6VOY - chains A and C of the 12 polymer chains in the assembly; structure by electron microscopy, 3.70 A resolution.

# Chain A (and C)
Name: DNA-binding protein 7d
Source organism: Saccharolobus solfataricus (strain ATCC 35092 / DSM 1617 / JCM 11322 / P2)
Notes: chain C of this document is another copy of the same molecule, construct and numbering; everything in this record applies to it too
UniProt: chimeric construct of P39476, A0A1Y1CAW1: residues -74 to -11 from P39476 (DN7D_SACS2) positions 1-64 (UniProt number = residue number + 75); residues 1-295 from A0A1Y1CAW1 positions 569-863 (UniProt number = residue number + 568)
Chain sequence (390 residues; each row starts with the number of its first residue; numbers below 1 keep their minus sign (Met-94 is residue -94)):
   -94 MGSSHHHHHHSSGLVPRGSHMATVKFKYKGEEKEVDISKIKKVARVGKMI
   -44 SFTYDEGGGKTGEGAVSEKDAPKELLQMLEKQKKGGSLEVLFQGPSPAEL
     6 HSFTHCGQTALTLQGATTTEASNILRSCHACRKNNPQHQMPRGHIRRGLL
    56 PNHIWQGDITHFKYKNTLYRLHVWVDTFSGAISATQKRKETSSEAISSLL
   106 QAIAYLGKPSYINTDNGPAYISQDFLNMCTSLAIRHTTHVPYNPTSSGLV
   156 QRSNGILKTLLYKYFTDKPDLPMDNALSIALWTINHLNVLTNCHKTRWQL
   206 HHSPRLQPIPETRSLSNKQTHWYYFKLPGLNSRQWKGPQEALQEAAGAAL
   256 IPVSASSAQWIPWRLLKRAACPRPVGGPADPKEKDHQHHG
Not modelled in the structure: -94 to -1, 276-295
Sequence notes: expression tag (-94 to -75); engineered mutation Ala-51 (Trp24 in P39476); conflict Glu-32 (Arg43 in P39476), Gln156 (Glu724 in A0A1Y1CAW1); linker (-10 to 0)
Bound ions: Zn2+: His6, His10, Cys33, Cys36; Mg2+: Asp63, Asp120
Swiss-Prot annotation at these positions:
  - modified residue (N6-methyllysine): Lys-70, Lys-68, Lys-14, Lys-12, Lys-11

# Interface between chain A and chain C
Pairs across the interface (26):
  Phe8(A) - Tyr169(C)
  Phe8(A) - Ile184(C)  hydrophobic
  Thr9(A) - Tyr169(C)  hydrogen bond (backbone-side chain)
  Thr9(A) - Thr188(C)
  Thr14(A) - Val194(C)
  Ala15(A) - Leu192(C)
  Ala35(A) - Thr171(C)
  Cys36(A) - Lys168(C)
  Asn39(A) - Tyr167(C)
  Asn39(A) - Lys168(C)  hydrogen bond (side chain-backbone)
  Asn39(A) - Thr171(C)
  Asn40(A) - Lys168(C)
  Tyr167(A) - Asn39(C)  hydrogen bond (backbone-side chain)
  Tyr167(A) - Arg238(C)
  Lys168(A) - Cys36(C)  hydrogen bond
  Lys168(A) - Asn39(C)
  Lys168(A) - Asn40(C)
  Tyr169(A) - Phe8(C)
  Tyr169(A) - Thr9(C)  hydrogen bond (side chain-backbone)
  Thr171(A) - Ala35(C)
  Thr171(A) - Asn39(C)
  Lys173(A) - Phe8(C)
  Leu192(A) - Cys11(C)
  Leu192(A) - Ala15(C)
  Val194(A) - Thr14(C)
  Arg238(A) - Tyr167(C)
Interface residues without a listed pair, chain A (22 interface residues in all): His10, Cys11, Gly12, Thr164, Ile184, Thr188
Interface residues without a listed pair, chain C (23 interface residues in all): His10, Thr164, Leu165, Asn193, Gln239

# In short
Chain A and chain C form an interface of 22 and 23 residues respectively, with 5 hydrogen bonds. Polar
contacts include Thr9(A)-Tyr169(C), Asn39(A)-Lys168(C) and Tyr167(A)-Asn39(C). His6(A), His10(A), Cys33(A) and
Cys36(A) form the Zn2+ site. Asp63(A) and Asp120(A) form the Mg2+ site.
Both chains are DNA-binding protein 7d (Saccharolobus solfataricus (strain ATCC 35092 / DSM 1617 / JCM 11322 /
P2)). Entry 6VOY (Cryo-EM structure of HTLV-1 instasome) was determined by electron microscopy.
